PDB entry 8HIW | electron microscopy, 3.34 A resolution | chains A and B

# Chain A (and B)
Name: Aluminum-activated malate transporter 9
Organism: Arabidopsis thaliana
Notes: chain B of this document is another copy of the same molecule, construct and numbering; everything in this record applies to it too
Reference sequence: Q9LS46 (ALMT9_ARATH); numbering as in UniProt (aligned over 1-598)
Sequence (598 residues; row label = number of the first residue in the row):
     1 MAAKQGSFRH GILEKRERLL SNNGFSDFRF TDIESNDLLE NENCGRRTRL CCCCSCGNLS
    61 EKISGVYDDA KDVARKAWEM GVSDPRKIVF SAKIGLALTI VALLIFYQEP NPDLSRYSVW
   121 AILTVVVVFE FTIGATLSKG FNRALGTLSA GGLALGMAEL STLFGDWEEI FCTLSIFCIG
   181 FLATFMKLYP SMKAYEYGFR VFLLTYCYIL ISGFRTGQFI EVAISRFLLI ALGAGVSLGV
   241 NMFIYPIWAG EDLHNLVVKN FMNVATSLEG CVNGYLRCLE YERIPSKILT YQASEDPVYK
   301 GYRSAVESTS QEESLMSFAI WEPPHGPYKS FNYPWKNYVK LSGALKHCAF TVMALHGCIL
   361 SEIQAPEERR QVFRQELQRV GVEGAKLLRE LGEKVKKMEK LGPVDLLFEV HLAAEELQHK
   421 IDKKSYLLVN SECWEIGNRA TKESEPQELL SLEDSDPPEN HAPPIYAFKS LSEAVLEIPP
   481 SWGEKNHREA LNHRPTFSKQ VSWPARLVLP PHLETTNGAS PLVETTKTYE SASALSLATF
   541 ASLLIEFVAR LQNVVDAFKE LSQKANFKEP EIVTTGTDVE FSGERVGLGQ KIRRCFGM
Unresolved in the structure: 1-66, 165-166, 280-295, 431-527, 566-598

# How chain A and chain B interact
Contacting residue pairs (80; chain A residue first):
  Lys76(A) - Tyr189(B)
  Met80(A) - Tyr189(B)  hydrophobic
  Lys87(A) - Phe185(B)
  Lys87(A) - Leu188(B)
  Ile88(A) - Phe185(B)  hydrophobic
  Phe90(A) - Leu188(B)  hydrophobic
  Ser91(A) - Phe181(B)
  Ser91(A) - Thr184(B)
  Ser91(A) - Phe185(B)
  Ile94(A) - Thr184(B)
  Gly95(A) - Phe177(B)
  Leu98(A) - Leu203(B)  hydrophobic
  Leu98(A) - Cys207(B)  hydrophobic
  Thr99(A) - Thr173(B)
  Phe106(A) - Glu169(B)
  Phe106(A) - Ile211(B)  hydrophobic
  Phe106(A) - Phe214(B)  hydrophobic
  Tyr107(A) - Glu169(B)
  Tyr107(A) - Ile170(B)
  Arg116(A) - Ile211(B)
  Arg116(A) - Arg215(B)
  Val119(A) - Tyr208(B)  hydrophobic
  Ile122(A) - Ile211(B)  hydrophobic
  Leu123(A) - Leu204(B)  hydrophobic
  Val126(A) - Leu203(B)  hydrophobic
  Val126(A) - Leu204(B)  hydrophobic
  Val127(A) - Arg200(B)
  Glu169(A) - Phe106(B)
  Glu169(A) - Tyr107(B)
  Ile170(A) - Tyr107(B)
  Thr173(A) - Thr99(B)
  Phe177(A) - Gly95(B)
  Phe181(A) - Ser91(B)
  Thr184(A) - Phe90(B)
  Thr184(A) - Ser91(B)
  Thr184(A) - Ile94(B)
  Phe185(A) - Lys87(B)
  Phe185(A) - Ile88(B)  hydrophobic
  Phe185(A) - Ser91(B)
  Leu188(A) - Lys87(B)
  Leu188(A) - Phe90(B)  hydrophobic
  Tyr189(A) - Lys76(B)
  Tyr189(A) - Met80(B)  hydrophobic
  Arg200(A) - Val127(B)
  Leu203(A) - Leu98(B)  hydrophobic
  Leu203(A) - Val126(B)  hydrophobic
  Leu204(A) - Leu123(B)  hydrophobic
  Leu204(A) - Val126(B)  hydrophobic
  Cys207(A) - Leu98(B)  hydrophobic
  Tyr208(A) - Val119(B)  hydrophobic
  Ile211(A) - Phe106(B)  hydrophobic
  Ile211(A) - Arg116(B)
  Ile211(A) - Ile122(B)  hydrophobic
  Phe214(A) - Phe106(B)  hydrophobic
  Arg215(A) - Arg116(B)
  Glu307(A) - Glu307(B)
  Ala354(A) - Ala354(B)  hydrophobic
  Gly357(A) - Glu546(B)
  Gly357(A) - Arg550(B)
  Ser361(A) - Glu546(B)  hydrogen bond
  Glu362(A) - Ala549(B)
  Glu362(A) - Asn553(B)
  Glu415(A) - Thr528(B)
  Gln418(A) - Thr528(B)
  Gln418(A) - Ser531(B)  hydrogen bond
  Asp422(A) - Ser531(B)
  Thr528(A) - Glu415(B)
  Thr528(A) - Gln418(B)
  Ser531(A) - Gln418(B)  hydrogen bond
  Ser531(A) - Asp422(B)
  Leu535(A) - Ser542(B)
  Thr539(A) - Thr539(B)
  Thr539(A) - Ser542(B)
  Ser542(A) - Leu535(B)
  Ser542(A) - Thr539(B)
  Glu546(A) - Gly357(B)
  Glu546(A) - Ser361(B)  hydrogen bond
  Ala549(A) - Glu362(B)
  Arg550(A) - Gly357(B)
  Asn553(A) - Glu362(B)
Other interface residues (no listed pair), chain A (73 interface residues in all): Ala92, Leu96, Ala102, Leu103, Phe131, Arg143, Cys172, Ile176, Gly180, Lys187, Ser212, Tyr299, Arg303, Val306, Lys346, Ile363, Ser425, Val429, Ala532, Ala538, Ile545
Other interface residues (no listed pair), chain B (73 interface residues in all): Ala92, Leu96, Ala102, Leu103, Phe131, Arg143, Cys172, Ile176, Gly180, Lys187, Ser212, Tyr299, Arg303, Val306, Lys346, Ile363, Ser425, Val429, Ala532, Ala538, Ile545

# In short
The chain A/chain B interface involves 73 residues from each chain; the contacts include 4 hydrogen bonds.
Polar contacts include Ser361(A)-Glu546(B) and Gln418(A)-Ser531(B).
Both chains are Aluminum-activated malate transporter 9 (Arabidopsis thaliana). Entry 8HIW (AtALMT9 in the apo
state) was determined by electron microscopy together with 8ZVF and 8HIY from the same study.
